2PX0 - chains A and E; structure by X-ray diffraction, 3.00 A resolution.

[Chain A (and E)]
Protein: Flagellar biosynthesis protein flhF
Source organism: Bacillus subtilis
Notes: chain E of this document is another copy of the same molecule, construct and numbering; everything in this record applies to it too
Reference sequence: Q01960 (FLHF_BACSU); residue numbers follow UniProt; this construct covers 79-366
Sequence (296 residues; each row starts with the number of its first residue):
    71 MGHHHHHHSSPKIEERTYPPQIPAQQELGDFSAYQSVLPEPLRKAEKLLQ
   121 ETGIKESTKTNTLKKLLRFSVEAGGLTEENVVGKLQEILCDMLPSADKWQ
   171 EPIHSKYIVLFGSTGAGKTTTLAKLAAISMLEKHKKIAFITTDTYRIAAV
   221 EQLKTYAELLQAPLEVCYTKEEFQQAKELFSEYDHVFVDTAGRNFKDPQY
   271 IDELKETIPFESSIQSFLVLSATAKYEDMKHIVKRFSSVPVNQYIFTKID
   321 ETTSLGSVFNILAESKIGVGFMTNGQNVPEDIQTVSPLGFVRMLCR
Disordered / not traced: 71-108
Construct notes: cloning artifact (71-78)
Metal / ion sites: Mg2+: T189 (together with GMP-PNP)
Residues lining bound ligands:
  - GMP-PNP (GNP; phosphoaminophosphonic acid-guanylate ester), molecule 1: S183, T184, G185, A186, G187, K188, T189, T190, K194, D213, R216, G262, T317, K318, D320, E321, T343, N344, G345, Q346
  - GMP-PNP (GNP), molecule 2: T184, G185, R216, G262, N264
Swiss-Prot annotation at these positions:
  - binding site (GTP): G182 to T189, D259 to R263, T317 to D320

[Interface between chain A and chain E]
Residue-residue contacts - 65 pairs, chain A then chain E:
  T184(A) with K318(E), hydrogen bond; E321(E), hydrogen bond
  G185(A) with T184(E); G185(E)
  Y215(A) with Q346(E), hydrogen bond (side chain-backbone); N347(E), hydrogen bond (side chain-backbone)
  R216(A) with R216(E); Q222(E), hydrogen bond
  I217(A) with Q222(E); T225(E); Y226(E)
  A218(A) with E221(E); Q222(E)
  E221(A) with E221(E); T225(E)
  Q222(A) with R216(E); I217(E); A218(E), hydrogen bond (side chain-backbone); A219(E)
  T225(A) with A218(E)
  Y226(A) with I217(E), hydrophobic
  G262(A) with Q346(E)
  R263(A) with Q346(E)
  N264(A) with D320(E), hydrogen bond; E321(E); Q346(E)
  K266(A) with D320(E), hydrogen bond (side chain-backbone); T322(E), hydrogen bond (side chain-backbone)
  A292(A) with K295(E), hydrogen bond (backbone-side chain)
  T293(A) with T293(E); A294(E); K295(E), hydrogen bond (backbone-backbone); D298(E)
  A294(A) with T293(E); K295(E)
  K295(A) with A292(E), hydrogen bond (side chain-backbone); T293(E), hydrogen bond (backbone-backbone); A294(E); K295(E); T322(E), hydrogen bond; S324(E); S327(E)
  E297(A) with T323(E); R366(E)
  D298(A) with T293(E); E321(E); T322(E); T323(E), hydrogen bond (side chain-backbone)
  H301(A) with T323(E)
  K318(A) with T184(E), hydrogen bond (side chain-backbone)
  D320(A) with N264(E), hydrogen bond (backbone-side chain); K266(E)
  E321(A) with T184(E), hydrogen bond; N264(E)
  T322(A) with K266(E), hydrogen bond (backbone-side chain); K295(E), hydrogen bond; D298(E), hydrogen bond
  T323(A) with E297(E); D298(E), hydrogen bond (backbone-side chain); H301(E), hydrogen bond
  S324(A) with K295(E), hydrogen bond (backbone-side chain)
  S327(A) with K295(E), hydrogen bond
  Q346(A) with G262(E); R263(E)
  N347(A) with Y215(E), hydrogen bond
Interface residues without a listed pair, chain E (33 interface residues in all): S183

[In short]
Chain A and chain E form an interface of 30 and 33 residues respectively; the contacts include 26 hydrogen
bonds. Polar contacts include T184(A)-K318(E), T184(A)-E321(E) and Y215(A)-Q346(E). Bound to chain A: GMP-PNP.
Curated annotation (UniProt) lists 17 GTP-binding residues on chain A.
Chain A and chain E are both Flagellar biosynthesis protein flhF (Bacillus subtilis); the structure, Crystal
structure of FlhF complexed with GMPPNP/Mg(2+), was determined by X-ray diffraction, deposited together with
2PX3.
